7M1O - chain A; structure by X-ray diffraction, 1.98 A resolution.

[Chain A]
Molecule: Putative ferredoxin
Organism: Hydrogenobacter thermophilus
UniProtKB: Q75VV9 (Q75VV9_HYDTH); residue numbers follow UniProt; this construct covers 1-72
Amino-acid sequence (72 residues; numbered 1 to 72; the number before each row is that of its first residue):
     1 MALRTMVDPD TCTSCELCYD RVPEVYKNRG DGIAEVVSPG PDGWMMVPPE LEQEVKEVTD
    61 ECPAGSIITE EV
Unresolved in the structure: 1
Construct notes: variant A64 (Ser in Q75VV9)
Metal / ion sites: 4Fe-4S cluster Fe: C12, C15, C18, C62
Ligand contacts: 4Fe-4S cluster (SF4): V7, C12, T13, S14, C15, E16, L17, C18, Y19, A34, C62, P63, A64, S66, I67

[Summary]
Ligands of chain A: 4Fe-4S cluster. C12, C15, C18 and C62 form the 4Fe-4S cluster Fe site.
Chain A is Putative ferredoxin (Hydrogenobacter thermophilus); the structure, Hydrogenobacter thermophilus
ferredoxin 1 S64A variant, was determined by X-ray diffraction, deposited together with 7M1N.
